8VLW - chains C and G of the 7 polymer chains in the assembly; structure by electron microscopy, 3.34 A resolution.

Chain C:
Protein: Tol-Pal system protein TolQ
From: Acinetobacter baumannii
UniProtKB: V5VAS0 (V5VAS0_ACIBA); residue numbers follow UniProt; this construct covers 7-226
Chain sequence (220 residues; row label = number of the first residue in the row):
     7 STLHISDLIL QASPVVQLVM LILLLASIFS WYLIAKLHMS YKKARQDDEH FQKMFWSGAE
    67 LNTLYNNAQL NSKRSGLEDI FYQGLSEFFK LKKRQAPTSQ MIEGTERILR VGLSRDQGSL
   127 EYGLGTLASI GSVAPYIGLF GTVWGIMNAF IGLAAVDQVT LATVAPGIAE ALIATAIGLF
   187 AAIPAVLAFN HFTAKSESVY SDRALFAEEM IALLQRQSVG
What the authors report for this chain:
  - self-association interface (contacts with another copy of this molecule): Leu185

Chain G:
Protein: Tol-Pal system protein TolR
From: Acinetobacter baumannii
UniProtKB: A0A2I8CU89 (A0A2I8CU89_ACIBA); numbering as in UniProt (aligned over 7-45)
Chain sequence (39 residues; row label = number of the first residue in the row):
     7 GRFERIKKPL KSDMNVVPYI DVMLVLLVIF MVTAPMITS
Disordered / not traced: 7-8

Interface between chain C and chain G:
Residue-residue contacts (15; chain C residue first):
  Gly137(C) - Asn21(G)
  Leu145(C) - Ile26(G)  hydrophobic
  Leu145(C) - Leu30(G)  hydrophobic
  Ile152(C) - Leu30(G)  hydrophobic
  Ile152(C) - Val34(G)  hydrophobic
  Ile152(C) - Met37(G)  hydrophobic
  Phe156(C) - Met37(G)  hydrophobic
  Val165(C) - Pro41(G)  hydrophobic
  Leu167(C) - Val38(G)  hydrophobic
  Val170(C) - Met37(G)  hydrophobic
  Ile174(C) - Val34(G)  hydrophobic
  Ile174(C) - Met37(G)  hydrophobic
  Ile174(C) - Val38(G)  hydrophobic
  Leu178(C) - Val34(G)  hydrophobic
  Glu203(C) - Lys17(G)
Interface residues without a listed pair, chain C (15 interface residues in all): Pro141, Thr148, Val149, Val192, Asn196
Interface residues without a listed pair, chain G (10 interface residues in all): Ser18, Asp27
The authors on this interface:
  - pairs named by the authors: Ile26(G)-Leu145(C)

Summary:
15 residues of chain C face 10 of chain G across their interface. The paper describes a contact between
Ile26(G) and Leu145(C). From the paper: a self-association interface involving Leu185(C).
Here chain C is Tol-Pal system protein TolQ and chain G is Tol-Pal system protein TolR, both from
Acinetobacter baumannii. Entry 8VLW (TolQ-TolR inner membrane protein complex from Acinetobacter baumannii)
was determined by electron microscopy.
